Entry 4JCY (X-ray diffraction, 1.80 A resolution); this record covers chains A and B of the 4 polymer chains in the assembly.

[Chain A (and B)]
Name: Csp231I C protein
Organism: Citrobacter sp. RFL231
Notes: chain B of this document is another copy of the same molecule, construct and numbering; everything in this record applies to it too
Reference sequence: Q32WH4 (Q32WH4_9ENTR); residue numbers follow UniProt; this construct covers 1-98
Amino-acid sequence (98 residues; row label = number of the first residue in the row):
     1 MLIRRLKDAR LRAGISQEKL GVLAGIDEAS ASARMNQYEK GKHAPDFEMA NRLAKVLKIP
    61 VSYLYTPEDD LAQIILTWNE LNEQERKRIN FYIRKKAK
Unresolved in the structure: 93-98
What the authors report for this chain:
  - binding site for the 21-nt DNA strand: Arg-10, Gln-17, Ser-30, Arg-34, Asn-36, Tyr-38, Lys-40, Lys-42, His-43
  - specificity-determining residues: Ser-32, Gln-37, His-43
  - conformationally variable residues (helix shift): Glu-28 to Lys-40

[How chain A and chain B interact]
Contacting residue pairs - 29 pairs, chain A then chain B:
  Met-1(A) with Phe-47(B)
  Leu-2(A) with Phe-47(B), hydrophobic
  Phe-47(A) with Met-1(B); Leu-2(B), hydrophobic; Tyr-65(B)
  Val-61(A) with Tyr-65(B); Pro-67(B)
  Ser-62(A) with Ser-62(B); Tyr-65(B); Thr-66(B), hydrogen bond
  Tyr-65(A) with Phe-47(B); Val-61(B); Ser-62(B); Tyr-65(B), hydrophobic
  Thr-66(A) with Ser-62(B), hydrogen bond
  Pro-67(A) with Val-61(B)
  Glu-68(A) with Pro-60(B)
  Asp-70(A) with Trp-78(B)
  Leu-71(A) with Trp-78(B), hydrophobic
  Ile-74(A) with Trp-78(B); Ile-89(B), hydrophobic
  Trp-78(A) with Asp-70(B); Leu-71(B), hydrophobic; Ile-74(B)
  Arg-88(A) with Tyr-92(B), hydrogen bond
  Asn-90(A) with Ile-74(B)
  Tyr-92(A) with Arg-88(B); Ile-89(B), hydrophobic; Tyr-92(B), hydrophobic
Interface residues without a listed pair, chain A (21 interface residues in all): Asn-51, Pro-60, Ile-75, Arg-86, Ile-89
Interface residues without a listed pair, chain B (20 interface residues in all): Asn-51, Glu-68, Ile-75, Asn-90

[Summary]
The interface between chain A and chain B involves 21 residues on one side and 20 on the other; the contacts
include 3 hydrogen bonds. Polar pairs include Ser-62(A)/Thr-66(B) and Arg-88(A)/Tyr-92(B). The paper reports a
binding site for the 21-nt DNA strand at Arg-10(A), Gln-17(A) and Ser-30(A) among others; specificity
determinants Ser-32(A), Gln-37(A) and His-43(A).
Chain A and chain B are both Csp231I C protein (Citrobacter sp. RFL231); the structure, Crystal structure of
the Restriction-Modification Controller Protein C.Csp231I OR operator complex, was determined by X-ray
diffraction (same publication as 4JQD and 4JCX).
